8PG0 - chains H and L of the 3 polymer chains in the assembly; structure by electron microscopy, 2.97 A resolution.

# Chain H
Protein: Fab19 (heavy chain, variable region)
Source organism: Homo sapiens
Chain sequence (240 residues; each row starts with the number of its first residue):
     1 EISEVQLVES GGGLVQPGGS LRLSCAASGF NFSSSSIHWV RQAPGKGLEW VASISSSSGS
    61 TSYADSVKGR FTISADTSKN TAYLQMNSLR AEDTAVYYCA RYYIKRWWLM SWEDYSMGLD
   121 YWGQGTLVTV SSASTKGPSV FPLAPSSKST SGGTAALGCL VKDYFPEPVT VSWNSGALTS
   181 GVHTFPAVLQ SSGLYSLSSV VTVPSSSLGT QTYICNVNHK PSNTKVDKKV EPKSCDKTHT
Not modelled in the structure: 1-3, 17-18, 131-240
Disulfides: Cys25-Cys99

# Chain L
Protein: Fab19 (light chain, variable region)
Source organism: Homo sapiens
Chain sequence (215 residues; row label = number of the first residue in the row):
     1 SDIQMTQSPS SLSASVGDRV TITCRASQSV SSAVAWYQQK PGKAPKLLIY SASSLYSGVP
    61 SRFSGSRSGT DFTLTISSLQ PEDFATYYCQ QSSSSLITFG QGTKVEIKRT VAAPSVFIFP
   121 PSDSQLKSGT ASVVCLLNNF YPREAKVQWK VDNALQSGNS QESVTEQDSK DSTYSLSSTL
   181 TLSKADYEKH KVYACEVTHQ GLSSPVTKSF NRGEC
Not modelled in the structure: 1-2, 51-52, 106-215
Disulfides: Cys24-Cys89

# Chain H / chain L interface
Residue-residue contacts - 29 pairs, chain H then chain L:
  Gln42(H) with Gln39(L), hydrogen bond; Tyr88(L)
  Lys46(H) with Tyr88(L)
  Gly47(H) with Tyr88(L)
  Leu48(H) with Pro45(L), hydrophobic; Tyr88(L); Phe99(L)
  Trp50(H) with Ile97(L)
  Ser62(H) with Ser95(L), hydrogen bond (side chain-backbone)
  Tyr98(H) with Gln39(L); Lys43(L), hydrogen bond (side chain-backbone); Ala44(L), hydrophobic
  Tyr102(H) with Ser93(L); Ile97(L)
  Tyr115(H) with Ser92(L), hydrogen bond (backbone-side chain); Ser93(L); Ser94(L)
  Ser116(H) with Tyr50(L)
  Met117(H) with Tyr50(L), hydrophobic
  Gly118(H) with Tyr37(L); Leu47(L); Tyr50(L)
  Leu119(H) with Tyr37(L), hydrogen bond (backbone-side chain); Leu47(L)
  Asp120(H) with Tyr56(L)
  Trp122(H) with Ala44(L), hydrophobic; Pro45(L); Phe99(L), hydrophobic
  Gly123(H) with Ala44(L)
Interface residues without a listed pair, chain H (19 interface residues in all): Val40, Tyr103, Tyr121
Interface residues without a listed pair, chain L (19 interface residues in all): Ala33, Ala35, Leu96, Gln101

# Summary
The chain H/chain L interface involves 19 residues from each chain; the contacts include 5 hydrogen bonds.
Polar contacts include Gln42(H)-Gln39(L), Ser62(H)-Ser95(L) and Tyr98(H)-Lys43(L).
Chain H is Fab19 (heavy chain, variable region) and chain L is Fab19 (light chain, variable region), both from
Homo sapiens; the structure, Human OATP1B3, was determined by electron microscopy together with 8PHW from the
same study.
